4JMO - chain A; structure by X-ray diffraction, 1.80 A resolution.

# Chain A
Molecule: Cytohesin-2
Organism: Homo sapiens
Notes: fragment: Sec7 domain
Reference sequence: Q99418 (CYH2_HUMAN); residue numbers follow UniProt; this construct covers 56-251
Chain sequence (200 residues; row label = number of the first residue in the row):
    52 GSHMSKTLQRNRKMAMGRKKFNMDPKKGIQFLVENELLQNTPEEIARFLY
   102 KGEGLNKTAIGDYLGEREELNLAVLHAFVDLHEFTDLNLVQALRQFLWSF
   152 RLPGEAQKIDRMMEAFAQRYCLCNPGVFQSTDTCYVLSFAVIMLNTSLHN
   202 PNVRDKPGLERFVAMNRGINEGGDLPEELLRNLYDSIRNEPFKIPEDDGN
Disordered / not traced: 52-53, 247-251
Differences from the reference sequence: expression tag (52-55)
Disulfides: Cys-172/Cys-185
Ligand contacts: JAF (N-(4-hydroxy-2,6-dimethylphenyl)-4-methoxybenzenesulfonamide): Leu-148, Phe-151, Arg-152, Leu-153, Ile-160, Phe-190, Ile-193, Asn-196, Thr-197, Phe-243, Lys-244, Ile-245, Pro-246
Curated features (UniProtKB/Swiss-Prot):
  - mutagenesis: Glu-156 (E156D: Inhibits GTP GDP exchange activity. Abolishes recruitment of ARF6 to the plasma membrane)

# Summary
Chain A binds compound JAF. Curated annotation (UniProt) lists one mutagenesis site.
Chain A is Cytohesin-2 (Homo sapiens); the structure, Complexe of ARNO Sec7 domain with the protein-protein
interaction inhibitor N-(4-hydroxy-2,6-dimethylphenyl)-4-methoxybenzenesulfonamide, was determined by X-ray
diffraction (same publication as 4L5M, 4JMI, 4JWL and 4JXH).
